Entry 8D81 (electron microscopy, 3.90 A resolution); this record covers chains A and B.

[Chain A]
Molecule: DNA damage-binding protein 1
From: Homo sapiens
Notes: fragment: residues 396 through 706 deleted, substituted with GNGNSG
UniProtKB: Q16531 (DDB1_HUMAN); numbering as in UniProt; present here: 1-393, 706-1140
Amino-acid sequence (836 residues; numbered 1 to 1140; 304 numbers in that range are skipped by the numbering (no residue carries them; nothing is unmodelled there); the number before each row is that of its first residue):
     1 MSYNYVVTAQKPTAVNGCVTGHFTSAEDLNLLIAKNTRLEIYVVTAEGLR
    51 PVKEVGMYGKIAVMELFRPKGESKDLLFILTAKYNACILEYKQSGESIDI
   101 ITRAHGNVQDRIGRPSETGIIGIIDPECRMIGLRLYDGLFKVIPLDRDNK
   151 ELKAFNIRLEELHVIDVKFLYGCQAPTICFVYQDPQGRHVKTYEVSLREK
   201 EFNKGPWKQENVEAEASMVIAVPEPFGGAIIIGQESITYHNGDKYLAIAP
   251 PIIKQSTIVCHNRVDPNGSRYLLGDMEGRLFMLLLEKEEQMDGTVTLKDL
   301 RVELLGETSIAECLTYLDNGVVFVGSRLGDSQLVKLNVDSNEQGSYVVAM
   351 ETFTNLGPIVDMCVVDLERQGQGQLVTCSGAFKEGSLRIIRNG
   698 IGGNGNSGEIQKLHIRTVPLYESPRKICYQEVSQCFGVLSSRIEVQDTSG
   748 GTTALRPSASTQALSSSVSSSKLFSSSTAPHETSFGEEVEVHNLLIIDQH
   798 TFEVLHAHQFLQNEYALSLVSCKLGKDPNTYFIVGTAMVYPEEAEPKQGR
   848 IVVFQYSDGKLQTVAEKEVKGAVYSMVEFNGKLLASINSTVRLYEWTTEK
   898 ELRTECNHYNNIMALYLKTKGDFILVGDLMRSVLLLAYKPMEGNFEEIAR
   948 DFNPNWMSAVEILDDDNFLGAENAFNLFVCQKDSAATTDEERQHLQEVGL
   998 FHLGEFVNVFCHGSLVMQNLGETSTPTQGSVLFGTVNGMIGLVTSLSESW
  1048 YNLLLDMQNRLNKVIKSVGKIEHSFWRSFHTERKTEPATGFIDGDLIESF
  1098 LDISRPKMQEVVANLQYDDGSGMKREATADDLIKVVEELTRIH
Disordered / not traced: 698-708, 772-779
Differences from the reference sequence: linker (700-705)
Swiss-Prot annotation at these positions:
  - modified residue: Ser2 (N-acetylserine), Lys1067 (N6-acetyllysine), Thr1125 (Phosphothreonine)
  - cross-link: Lys1121 (Glycyl lysine isopeptide (Lys-Gly) (interchain with G-Cter in SUMO2))

[Chain B]
Molecule: Protein cereblon
From: Homo sapiens
UniProtKB: Q96SW2 (CRBN_HUMAN); numbering as in UniProt (aligned over 1-442)
Amino-acid sequence (442 residues; numbered 1 to 442; the number before each row is that of its first residue):
     1 MAGEGDQQDAAHNMGNHLPLLPAESEEEDEMEVEDQDSKEAKKPNIINFD
    51 TSLPTSHTYLGADMEEFHGRTLHDDDSCQVIPVLPQVMMILIPGQTLPLQ
   101 LFHPQEVSMVRNLIQKDRTFAVLAYSNVQEREAQFGTTAEIYAYREEQDF
   151 GIEIVKVKAIGRQRFKVLELRTQSDGIQQAKVQILPECVLPSTMSAVQLE
   201 SLNKCQIFPSKPVSREDQCSYKWWQKYQKRKFHCANLTSWPRWLYSLYDA
   251 ETLMDRIKKQLREWDENLKDDSLPSNPIDFSYRVAACLPIDDVLRIQLLK
   301 IGSAIQRLRCELDIMNKCTSLCCKQCQETEITTKNEIFSLSLCGPMAAYV
   351 NPHGYVHETLTVYKACNLNLIGRPSTEHSWFPGYAWTVAQCKICASHIGW
   401 KFTATKKDMSPQKFWGLTRSALLPTIPDTEDEISPDKVILCL
Disordered / not traced: 1-44, 426-442
Ion coordination: Zn2+: Cys323, Cys326, Cys391, Cys394
Ligand contacts: S-Pomalidomide (Y70): Val350, Asn351, Pro352, His353, His378, Ser379, Trp380, Phe381, Trp386, His397, Trp400, Phe402
Swiss-Prot annotation at these positions:
  - binding site (Zn(2+)): Cys323, Cys326, Cys391, Cys394
  - binding site ((S)-thalidomide): His378, Trp380, Trp386
  - modified residue: Ser25 (Phosphoserine)
Reported in the primary citation:
  - conformationally variable residues (order/disorder transition): Asn48 to Asp63

[Interface between chain A and chain B]
Residue-residue contacts - 72 pairs, chain A then chain B:
  Glu117(A) - Ile207(B)
  Thr118(A) - Asn203(B)
  Thr118(A) - Lys204(B)
  Thr118(A) - Ile207(B)
  Ile165(A) - Lys204(B)
  Ile165(A) - Ile207(B)  hydrophobic
  Asp166(A) - Lys204(B)
  Gln183(A) - Ile207(B)
  Gln183(A) - Phe208(B)  hydrogen bond (side chain-backbone)
  Gln183(A) - Pro209(B)
  Arg188(A) - Ile207(B)  hydrogen bond (side chain-backbone)
  Ala214(A) - Pro209(B)
  Glu215(A) - Pro209(B)
  Ser217(A) - Lys204(B)
  Ser217(A) - Cys205(B)
  Gln234(A) - Arg230(B)  hydrogen bond
  Val259(A) - Ser201(B)
  Glu312(A) - Leu199(B)
  Glu312(A) - Glu200(B)
  Glu312(A) - Ser201(B)
  Arg327(A) - Leu199(B)
  Arg327(A) - Leu237(B)
  Pro358(A) - Leu237(B)  hydrophobic
  Val360(A) - Leu237(B)
  Val360(A) - Ser239(B)
  Phe382(A) - His233(B)
  Phe382(A) - Asn236(B)
  Arg722(A) - Asn236(B)  hydrogen bond (side chain-backbone)
  Arg722(A) - Thr238(B)  hydrogen bond (side chain-backbone)
  Arg722(A) - Ser239(B)
  Arg722(A) - Trp240(B)  hydrogen bond (side chain-backbone)
  Lys723(A) - Ser239(B)  hydrogen bond (side chain-backbone)
  Glu787(A) - Arg242(B)  salt bridge
  Tyr812(A) - Pro241(B)
  Leu814(A) - Pro241(B)
  Leu814(A) - Trp243(B)  hydrophobic
  Val836(A) - Trp243(B)
  Pro838(A) - Tyr221(B)
  Ala841(A) - Arg256(B)
  Glu842(A) - Leu247(B)
  Pro843(A) - Trp243(B)  hydrophobic
  Tyr871(A) - Trp240(B)
  Tyr871(A) - Leu244(B)  hydrophobic
  Ser872(A) - Trp240(B)
  Met910(A) - Leu244(B)  hydrophobic
  Met910(A) - Tyr248(B)
  Leu912(A) - Trp240(B)
  Leu912(A) - Leu244(B)  hydrophobic
  Tyr913(A) - Trp240(B)  hydrogen bond
  Leu926(A) - Tyr245(B)  hydrophobic
  Leu926(A) - Tyr248(B)  hydrophobic
  Met927(A) - Leu190(B)  hydrophobic
  Met927(A) - Ser303(B)
  Met927(A) - Gln306(B)
  Ser929(A) - Gln306(B)  hydrogen bond
  Pro951(A) - Cys188(B)  hydrophobic
  Pro951(A) - Leu190(B)  hydrophobic
  Pro951(A) - Ser303(B)
  Trp953(A) - Leu190(B)  hydrophobic
  Trp953(A) - Pro191(B)  hydrogen bond (side chain-backbone)
  Trp953(A) - Thr193(B)
  Trp953(A) - Tyr248(B)
  Trp953(A) - Ile305(B)  hydrophobic
  Asn970(A) - Pro191(B)
  Phe972(A) - Ala196(B)
  Phe1003(A) - Ala196(B)  hydrophobic
  Phe1003(A) - Val197(B)  hydrophobic
  Phe1003(A) - Thr238(B)
  Asn1005(A) - Leu237(B)
  Asn1005(A) - Thr238(B)
  Arg1080(A) - Cys188(B)  hydrogen bond
  Arg1080(A) - Val189(B)
Other interface residues (no listed pair), chain A (57 interface residues in all): Ala62, Ile120, Ile121, His163, Thr257, Cys260, Met276, Leu328, Ile359, Glu784, Glu785, Glu839, Asn908, Asn952, Val1033, Glu1079
Other interface residues (no listed pair), chain B (44 interface residues in all): Ser192, Leu202, Ser210, Lys222, Gln225, Lys226, Lys229, Ala235, Gln297

[Overview]
57 residues of chain A and 44 residues of chain B are in contact, with 11 hydrogen bonds and 1 salt bridge.
Among the polar pairs are Glu787(A)-Arg242(B), Gln183(A)-Phe208(B) and Arg188(A)-Ile207(B). Chain B binds
S-Pomalidomide. UniProt lists 4 Zn2+-binding residues and 3 (S)-thalidomide-binding residues on chain B. The
paper reports conformational variability at Asn48(B).
Chain A is DNA damage-binding protein 1 and chain B is Protein cereblon, both from Homo sapiens; the
structure, Cereblon~DDB1 bound to Pomalidomide, was determined by electron microscopy (same publication as
8CVP, 8D7U, 8D7V, 8D7W, 8D7X, 8D7Y, 8D7Z and 8D80).
